Entry 7S4K (electron microscopy, 2.36 A resolution); this record covers chains A and F of the 9 polymer chains in the assembly.

# Chain A
Name: Particulate methane monooxygenase alpha subunit
Organism: Methylococcus capsulatus str. Bath
Notes: EC 1.14.18.3
UniProtKB: G1UBD1 (PMOB_METCA); numbering as in UniProt (aligned over 1-414)
Amino-acid sequence (414 residues; each row starts with the number of its first residue):
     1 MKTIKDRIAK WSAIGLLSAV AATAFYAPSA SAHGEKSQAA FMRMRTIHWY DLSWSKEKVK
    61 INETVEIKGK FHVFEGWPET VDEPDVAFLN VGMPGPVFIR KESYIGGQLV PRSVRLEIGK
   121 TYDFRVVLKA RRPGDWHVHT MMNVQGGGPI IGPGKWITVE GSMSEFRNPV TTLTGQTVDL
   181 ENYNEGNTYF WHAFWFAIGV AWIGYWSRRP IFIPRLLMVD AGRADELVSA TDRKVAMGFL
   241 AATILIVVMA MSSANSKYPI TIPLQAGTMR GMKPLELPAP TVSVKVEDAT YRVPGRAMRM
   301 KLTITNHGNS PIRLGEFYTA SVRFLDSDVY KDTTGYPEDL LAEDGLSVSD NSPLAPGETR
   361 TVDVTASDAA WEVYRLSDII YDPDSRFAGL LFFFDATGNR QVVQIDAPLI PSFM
Not modelled in the structure: 1-32
Swiss-Prot annotation at these positions:
  - binding site (Cu cation): H33, H48, H72, H137, H139
  - mutagenesis: H48 (H48N: Impairs activity of soluble pmoB construct), H137 (H137A: Abolishes activity of soluble pmoB construct; when associated with A-139), H139 (H139A: Abolishes activity of soluble pmoB construct; when associated with A-137)
Bound ions: Cu ion site 1: H33, H137, H139; Cu ion site 2: H48, H72
Small-molecule neighbours: diundecyl phosphatidyl choline (PLC): I244, V248, M251, N255, T261

# Chain F
Name: Particulate methane monooxygenase beta subunit
Organism: Methylococcus capsulatus str. Bath
Notes: EC 1.14.18.3
UniProtKB: Q607G3 (PMOA_METCA); numbering as in UniProt (aligned over 1-247)
Amino-acid sequence (247 residues; numbered 1 to 247; the number before each row is that of its first residue):
     1 MSAAQSAVRS HAEAVQVSRT IDWMALFVVF FVIVGSYHIH AMLTMGDWDF WSDWKDRRLW
    61 VTVTPIVLVT FPAAVQSYLW ERYRLPWGAT VCVLGLLLGE WINRYFNFWG WTYFPINFVF
   121 PASLVPGAII LDTVLMLSGS YLFTAIVGAM GWGLIFYPGN WPIIAPLHVP VEYNGMLMSI
   181 ADIQGYNYVR TGTPEYIRMV EKGTLRTFGK DVAPVSAFFS AFMSILIYFM WHFIGRWFSN
   241 ERFLQST
Not modelled in the structure: 1-6
Small-molecule neighbours:
  - 1,2-didecanoyl-sn-glycero-3-phosphocholine (P1O), molecule 1: S138, G139, S140, F143
  - 1,2-didecanoyl-sn-glycero-3-phosphocholine (P1O), molecule 2: S140, L142, F143, I146
  - 1,2-didecanoyl-sn-glycero-3-phosphocholine (P1O), molecule 3: L142, F229, H232, F233, R236
  - 1,2-didecanoyl-sn-glycero-3-phosphocholine (P1O), molecule 4: W237, R242, F243, L244, Q245, S246, T247
  - diundecyl phosphatidyl choline (PLC), molecule 1: T44, V67, M199, M223
  - diundecyl phosphatidyl choline (PLC), molecule 2: W48, L59, V63, I66, V67, M199, F219, F222, M223, L226, I227
  - diundecyl phosphatidyl choline (PLC), molecule 3: R57, I130, G151, L154, I155, Y157, P158, W161, A213, P214, A217, F218
  - diundecyl phosphatidyl choline (PLC), molecule 4: G209, K210, D211, P214, V215, F218
  - diundecyl phosphatidyl choline (PLC), molecule 5: K210, P214, F218

# Interface between chain A and chain F
Contacting residue pairs (36; chain A residue first):
  S37(A) - T207(F)
  S37(A) - F208(F)
  S37(A) - G209(F)  hydrogen bond (backbone-backbone)
  Q38(A) - L205(F)  hydrogen bond (side chain-backbone)
  Q38(A) - T207(F)
  A39(A) - T207(F)
  F41(A) - K202(F)
  M42(A) - G203(F)
  M42(A) - T204(F)
  M42(A) - L205(F)  hydrophobic
  E79(A) - K202(F)  salt bridge
  T80(A) - K202(F)
  T80(A) - G203(F)  hydrogen bond (side chain-backbone)
  G147(A) - L205(F)
  P149(A) - L205(F)
  P149(A) - R206(F)
  I150(A) - L205(F)  hydrophobic
  R375(A) - G209(F)
  D378(A) - K210(F)  salt bridge
  Y381(A) - R57(F)  hydrogen bond (backbone-side chain)
  Y381(A) - G209(F)
  Y381(A) - K210(F)
  Y381(A) - D211(F)  hydrogen bond (side chain-backbone)
  Y381(A) - V212(F)  hydrogen bond (side chain-backbone)
  P383(A) - E201(F)
  P383(A) - K202(F)
  P383(A) - G203(F)
  S385(A) - L177(F)
  P408(A) - G175(F)
  P408(A) - M176(F)  hydrophobic
  I410(A) - E172(F)
  I410(A) - G175(F)
  I410(A) - M176(F)
  I410(A) - L177(F)
  P411(A) - L177(F)
  F413(A) - P170(F)  hydrophobic
Other interface residues (no listed pair), chain A (22 interface residues in all): T46, V81, R386
Other interface residues (no listed pair), chain F (19 interface residues in all): A213

# Overview
22 residues of chain A face 19 of chain F across their interface, with 6 hydrogen bonds and 2 salt bridges.
Among the polar pairs are E79(A)-K202(F), D378(A)-K210(F) and Q38(A)-L205(F). Chain A binds diundecyl
phosphatidyl choline.
Here chain A is Particulate methane monooxygenase alpha subunit and chain F is Particulate methane
monooxygenase beta subunit, both from Methylococcus capsulatus str. Bath. Entry 7S4K (CryoEM structure of
Methylococcus capsulatus (Bath) pMMO in a native lipid nanodisc at 2.34 Angstrom resolution) was determined by
electron microscopy (same publication as 7S4H, 7S4I, 7S4J, 7S4L, 7S4M, 7T4O and 7T4P).
